Entry 1RV7 (X-ray diffraction, 2.70 A resolution); this record covers chains A and B.

== Chain A (and B) ==
Name: protease
From: Human immunodeficiency virus 1
Notes: EC 3.4.23.16; chain B of this document is another copy of the same molecule, construct and numbering; everything in this record applies to it too
Reference sequence: Q9QM22 (Q9QM22_9HIV1); numbering as in UniProt (aligned over 1-99)
Chain sequence (99 residues; numbered 1 to 99; the number before each row is that of its first residue):
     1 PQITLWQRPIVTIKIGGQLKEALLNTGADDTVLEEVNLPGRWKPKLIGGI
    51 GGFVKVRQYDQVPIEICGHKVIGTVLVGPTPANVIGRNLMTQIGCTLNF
Differences from the reference sequence: engineered mutation Asn25 (Asp in Q9QM22), Val36 (Met in Q9QM22), Val84 (Ile in Q9QM22)

== Interface between chain A and chain B ==
Residue-residue contacts - 69 pairs, chain A then chain B:
  Pro1(A) with Phe99(B)
  Gln2(A) with Thr96(B); Leu97(B); Asn98(B)
  Ile3(A) with Thr96(B); Leu97(B), hydrogen bond (backbone-backbone)
  Thr4(A) with Thr96(B)
  Leu5(A) with Thr26(B); Arg87(B), hydrogen bond (backbone-side chain); Met90(B), hydrophobic; Thr91(B); Cys95(B); Leu97(B), hydrophobic
  Trp6(A) with Arg87(B), hydrogen bond (backbone-side chain); Thr91(B)
  Gln7(A) with Arg87(B)
  Arg8(A) with Asp29(B), salt bridge; Arg87(B)
  Pro9(A) with Thr26(B); Arg87(B); Leu97(B), hydrophobic
  Leu24(A) with Thr26(B), hydrogen bond (backbone-side chain)
  Asn25(A) with Asn25(B); Thr26(B); Gly27(B), hydrogen bond (side chain-backbone)
  Thr26(A) with Pro9(B); Leu24(B), hydrogen bond (side chain-backbone); Asn25(B); Thr26(B), hydrogen bond (side chain-backbone)
  Gly27(A) with Asn25(B)
  Asp29(A) with Arg8(B), salt bridge
  Cys67(A) with Phe99(B), hydrophobic
  His69(A) with Phe99(B), hydrogen bond (side chain-backbone)
  Arg87(A) with Leu5(B), hydrogen bond (side chain-backbone); Trp6(B); Gln7(B), hydrogen bond (side chain-backbone); Arg8(B)
  Met90(A) with Leu5(B), hydrophobic
  Thr91(A) with Leu5(B); Trp6(B)
  Ile93(A) with Phe99(B), hydrophobic
  Gly94(A) with Asn98(B); Phe99(B)
  Cys95(A) with Leu5(B); Leu97(B), hydrophobic; Asn98(B), hydrogen bond (side chain-backbone); Phe99(B)
  Thr96(A) with Gln2(B), hydrogen bond; Thr4(B); Thr96(B); Leu97(B); Asn98(B), hydrogen bond (backbone-backbone)
  Leu97(A) with Pro1(B); Gln2(B); Ile3(B), hydrogen bond (backbone-backbone); Leu5(B), hydrophobic; Cys95(B), hydrophobic; Thr96(B); Leu97(B), hydrophobic
  Asn98(A) with Gln2(B); Gly94(B); Cys95(B); Thr96(B), hydrogen bond (backbone-backbone); Asn98(B), hydrogen bond
  Phe99(A) with Pro1(B); Cys67(B), hydrophobic; His69(B); Gly94(B); Cys95(B), hydrophobic
Also at the interface, not in a pair above, chain A (28 interface residues in all): Leu23, Gln92
Also at the interface, not in a pair above, chain B (28 interface residues in all): Leu23, Gln92, Ile93

== Summary ==
Chain A and chain B each contribute 28 residues to their interface, with 16 hydrogen bonds and 2 salt bridges.
Among the polar pairs are Arg8(A)-Asp29(B), Leu5(A)-Arg87(B) and Trp6(A)-Arg87(B).
Both chains are protease (Human immunodeficiency virus 1). Entry 1RV7 (Crystal structures of a
Multidrug-Resistant HIV-1 Protease Reveal an Expanded Active Site Cavity) was determined by X-ray diffraction
together with 1RPI and 1RQ9 from the same study.
